Entry 7Y38 (electron microscopy, 2.80 A resolution); this record covers chains J and X of the 15 polymer chains in the assembly.

== Chain J ==
Name: mRNA-capping enzyme nsP1, affinity-tag (strepII-3XFLAG)
Organism: Chikungunya virus strain S27-African prototype
Notes: EC 2.1.1.-, 2.7.7.-
UniProtKB: Q8JUX6 (POLN_CHIKS); the construct has insertions or renumbered stretches relative to UniProt, so the offset changes along the chain: 1-516 = UniProt 1-516; 553-570 = UniProt 517-534
Sequence (573 residues; numbered 1 to 573; the number before each row is that of its first residue):
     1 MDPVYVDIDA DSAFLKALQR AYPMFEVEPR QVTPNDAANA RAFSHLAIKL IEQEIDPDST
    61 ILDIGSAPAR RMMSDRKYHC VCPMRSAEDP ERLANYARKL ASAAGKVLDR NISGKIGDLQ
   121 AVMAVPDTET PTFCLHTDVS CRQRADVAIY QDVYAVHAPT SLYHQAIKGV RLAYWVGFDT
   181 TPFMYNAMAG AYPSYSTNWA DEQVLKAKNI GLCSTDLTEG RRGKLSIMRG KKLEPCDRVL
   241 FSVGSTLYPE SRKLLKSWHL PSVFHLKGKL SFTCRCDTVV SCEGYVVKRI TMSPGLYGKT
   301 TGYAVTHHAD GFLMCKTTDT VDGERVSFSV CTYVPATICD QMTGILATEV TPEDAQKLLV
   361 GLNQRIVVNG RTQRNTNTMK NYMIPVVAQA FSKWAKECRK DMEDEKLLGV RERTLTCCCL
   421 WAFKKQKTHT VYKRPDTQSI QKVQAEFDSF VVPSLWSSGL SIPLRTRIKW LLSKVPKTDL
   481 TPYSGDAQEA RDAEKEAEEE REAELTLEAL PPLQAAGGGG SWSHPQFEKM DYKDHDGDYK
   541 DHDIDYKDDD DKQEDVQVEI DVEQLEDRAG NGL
Not modelled in the structure: 1-2, 415-419, 474-573
Differences from the reference sequence: engineered mutation A37 (His in Q8JUX6); expression tag (571-573)
Swiss-Prot annotation at these positions:
  - binding site (Zn(2+)): H79, E129, C134, C141
  - lipidation (S-palmitoyl cysteine): C417, C419
Ion coordination: Zn2+: H79, C134, C141
Small-molecule neighbours:
  - ATP (adenosine-5'-triphosphate): I64, G65, P83, R85, S86, D89, R92, T137, D138, A155, V156, Y248, P249, E250
  - GTP (guanosine-5'-triphosphate): A37, A40, R41, R70, R92, D152, Y154, F241, V243, T246, Y248, E250, Y285

== Chain X ==
Name: RNA-directed RNA polymerase nsP4
Organism: Onyong-nyong virus
Notes: EC 2.7.7.19, 2.7.7.48
Sequence (611 residues; row label = number of the first residue in the row):
     1 YIFSSDTGQG HLQQKSVRQT TLPVNIVEEV HEEKCYPPKL DEIKEQLLLK RLQESASTAN
    61 RSRYQSRKVE NMKAMIIHRL KEGCRLYLAS DTPRVPSYRI TYPAPIYSPS INIKLSNPET
   121 AVAVCNEFLA RNYPTVASYQ VTDEYDAYLD MVDGSESCLD RATFNPSKLR SYPKQHSYHA
   181 PTIRSAVPSP FQNTLQNVLA AATKRNCNVT QMRELPTMDS AAFNVECFKK YACNQEYWRE
   241 FASSPIRVTT ENLTTYVTKL KGPKAAALFA KTHNLLPLQE VPMDRFTMDM KRDVKVTPGT
   301 KHTEERPKVQ VIQAAEPLAT AYLCGIHREL VRRLNAVLLP NVHTLFDMSA EDFDAIIATH
   361 FKPGDAVLET DIASFDKSQD DSLALTAMML LEDLGVDQPI LDLIEAAFGE ISSCHLPTGT
   421 RFKFGAMMKS GMFLTLFVNT LLNITIASRV LEERLTTSAC AAFIGDDNII HGVVSDALMA
   481 ARCATWMNME VKIIDAVVSV KAPYFCGGFI LHDTVTGTAC RVADPLKRLF KLGKPLAAGD
   541 EQDEDRRRAL ADEVTRWQRT GLVTELERAV YSRYEVQGIT AVITSMATFA SSKENFKKLR
   601 GPVVTLYGGP K

== How chain J and chain X interact ==
Residue-residue contacts - 6 pairs, chain J then chain X:
  L358(J) - R184(X)
  L362(J) - S138(X)
  R365(J) - T135(X)
  N369(J) - P134(X)
  N369(J) - T135(X)
  G370(J) - P134(X)
Interface residues without a listed pair, chain J (9 interface residues in all): Q341, G344, G361, Q364
Interface residues without a listed pair, chain X (7 interface residues in all): A130, A137, V141

== Overview ==
9 residues of chain J face 7 of chain X across their interface. Ligands of chain J: GTP and ATP. H79(J),
C134(J) and C141(J) coordinate Zn2+. Curated annotation (UniProt) lists 4 Zn2+-binding residues on chain J.
Chain J is mRNA-capping enzyme nsP1, affinity-tag (strepII-3XFLAG) (Chikungunya virus strain S27-African
prototype) and chain X is RNA-directed RNA polymerase nsP4 (Onyong-nyong virus); the structure, Molecular
architecture of the chikungunya virus replication complex, was determined by electron microscopy.
